PDB entry 5UL5 | X-ray diffraction, 2.20 A resolution | chains A and B

== Chain A (and B) ==
Name: Retinoid isomerohydrolase
From: Bos taurus
Notes: EC 3.1.1.64; chain B of this document is another copy of the same molecule, construct and numbering; everything in this record applies to it too
UniProtKB: Q28175 (RPE65_BOVIN); numbering as in UniProt (aligned over 1-533)
Sequence (533 residues; row label = number of the first residue in the row):
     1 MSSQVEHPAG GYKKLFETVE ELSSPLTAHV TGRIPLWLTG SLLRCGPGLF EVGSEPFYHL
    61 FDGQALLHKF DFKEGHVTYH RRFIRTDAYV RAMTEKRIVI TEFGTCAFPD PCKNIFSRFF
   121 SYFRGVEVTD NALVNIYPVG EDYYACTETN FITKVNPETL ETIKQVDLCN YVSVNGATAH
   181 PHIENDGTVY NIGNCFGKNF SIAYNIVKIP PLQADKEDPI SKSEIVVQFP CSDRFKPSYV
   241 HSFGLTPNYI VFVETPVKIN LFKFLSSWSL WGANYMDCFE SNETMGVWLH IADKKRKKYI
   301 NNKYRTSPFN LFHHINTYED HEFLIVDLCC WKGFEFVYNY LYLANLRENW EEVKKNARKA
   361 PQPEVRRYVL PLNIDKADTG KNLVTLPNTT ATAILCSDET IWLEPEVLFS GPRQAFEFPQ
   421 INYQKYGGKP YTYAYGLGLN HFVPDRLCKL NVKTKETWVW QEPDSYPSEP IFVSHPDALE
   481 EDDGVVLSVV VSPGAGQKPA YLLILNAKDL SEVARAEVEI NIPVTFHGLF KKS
Unresolved in the structure: 109-125, 197-201 (chain B: 110-124, 197-201)
Ion coordination: Fe2+: H180, H241, H313, H527 (together with palmitic acid); Na+: Q461 (together with PG6)
Residues lining bound ligands:
  - MB-004 (8D7; (1R)-3-amino-1-{3-[(2-propylpentyl)oxy]phenyl}propan-1-ol): F61, F103, T129, V134, T147, E148, T149, N175, G176, N194, F196, Y239, H241, I259, F264, Y275, C278, F279, Y338
  - PG6 (1-(2-methoxy-ethoxy)-2-{2-[2-(2-methoxy-ethoxy]-ethoxy}-ethane): Q4, V5, V459, W460, Q461, E462, P463
Swiss-Prot annotation at these positions:
  - binding site (Fe cation): H180, H241, H313, H527
  - modified residue: S2 (N-acetylserine), T101 (Phosphothreonine), T105 (Phosphothreonine), K113 (N6-acetyllysine), S117 (Phosphoserine)
  - lipidation (S-palmitoyl cysteine): C112, C231, C329, C330
Reported in the primary citation:
  - binding site for MB-004: E148, G176, I259, F264, Y275, F279

== Chain A / chain B interface ==
Contacting residue pairs - 72 pairs, chain A then chain B:
  E283(A) - C396(B)
  E283(A) - S397(B)  hydrogen bond (side chain-backbone)
  S307(A) - S307(B)  hydrogen bond
  S307(A) - W402(B)
  S307(A) - E404(B)  hydrogen bond
  P308(A) - W402(B)
  K332(A) - T390(B)  hydrogen bond (side chain-backbone)
  K332(A) - T392(B)
  K332(A) - E404(B)
  K332(A) - P405(B)  hydrogen bond (side chain-backbone)
  F334(A) - G380(B)
  F334(A) - I394(B)  hydrophobic
  F334(A) - C396(B)  hydrophobic
  E335(A) - G380(B)
  E335(A) - K381(B)
  R358(A) - N382(B)
  R358(A) - V384(B)
  R358(A) - T385(B)
  K359(A) - D378(B)  salt bridge
  K359(A) - N382(B)  hydrogen bond (backbone-backbone)
  K359(A) - T385(B)
  A360(A) - N382(B)  hydrogen bond (backbone-side chain)
  Q362(A) - T389(B)  hydrogen bond (side chain-backbone)
  Q362(A) - T390(B)
  Q362(A) - T392(B)
  R366(A) - E404(B)  salt bridge
  D378(A) - K359(B)  salt bridge
  G380(A) - F334(B)
  G380(A) - E335(B)
  K381(A) - E335(B)
  N382(A) - R358(B)
  N382(A) - K359(B)  hydrogen bond (backbone-backbone)
  N382(A) - A360(B)  hydrogen bond (side chain-backbone)
  V384(A) - R358(B)
  V384(A) - R413(B)  hydrogen bond (backbone-side chain)
  T385(A) - R358(B)
  T385(A) - K359(B)
  T385(A) - R413(B)
  L386(A) - R413(B)  hydrogen bond (backbone-side chain)
  P387(A) - P412(B)
  P387(A) - R413(B)
  N388(A) - P412(B)
  T389(A) - Q362(B)  hydrogen bond (backbone-side chain)
  T389(A) - P412(B)
  T390(A) - K332(B)  hydrogen bond (backbone-side chain)
  T390(A) - Q362(B)
  T390(A) - S410(B)  hydrogen bond
  T390(A) - G411(B)
  T390(A) - P412(B)
  T392(A) - K332(B)
  T392(A) - Q362(B)
  I394(A) - F334(B)  hydrophobic
  C396(A) - E283(B)
  C396(A) - F334(B)  hydrophobic
  S397(A) - E283(B)  hydrogen bond
  W402(A) - S307(B)
  W402(A) - P308(B)
  E404(A) - S307(B)  hydrogen bond
  E404(A) - K332(B)
  E404(A) - R366(B)  salt bridge
  P405(A) - K332(B)  hydrogen bond (backbone-side chain)
  V407(A) - V407(B)  hydrophobic
  S410(A) - T390(B)  hydrogen bond
  G411(A) - T390(B)
  P412(A) - P387(B)
  P412(A) - N388(B)
  P412(A) - T389(B)
  P412(A) - T390(B)
  R413(A) - V384(B)  hydrogen bond (side chain-backbone)
  R413(A) - T385(B)
  R413(A) - L386(B)  hydrogen bond (side chain-backbone)
  R413(A) - P387(B)
Also at the interface, not in a pair above, chain A (41 interface residues in all): G333, Y340, E364, T379, A391, D398, E406
Also at the interface, not in a pair above, chain B (40 interface residues in all): G333, Y340, E364, T379, A391, E406

== In short ==
The interface between chain A and chain B involves 41 residues on one side and 40 on the other; the contacts
include 21 hydrogen bonds and 4 salt bridges. Polar contacts include K359(A)-D378(B), R366(A)-E404(B) and
E283(A)-S397(B). The paper reports a binding site for MB-004 at E148(A), G176(A) and I259(A) among others.
Chain A and chain B are both Retinoid isomerohydrolase (Bos taurus); the structure, Crystal structure of RPE65
in complex with MB-004 and palmitate, was determined by X-ray diffraction, deposited together with 5ULG.
